5KND - chains A and E of the 8 polymer chains in the assembly; structure by X-ray diffraction, 2.89 A resolution.

[Chain A]
Molecule: V-type sodium ATPase catalytic subunit A
From: Enterococcus hirae ATCC 9790
Notes: EC 3.6.3.15
UniProt: Q08636 (NTPA_ENTHA); numbering as in UniProt (aligned over 1-593)
Amino-acid sequence (600 residues; each row starts with the number of its first residue; numbers below 1 keep their minus sign (Gly-6 is residue -6)):
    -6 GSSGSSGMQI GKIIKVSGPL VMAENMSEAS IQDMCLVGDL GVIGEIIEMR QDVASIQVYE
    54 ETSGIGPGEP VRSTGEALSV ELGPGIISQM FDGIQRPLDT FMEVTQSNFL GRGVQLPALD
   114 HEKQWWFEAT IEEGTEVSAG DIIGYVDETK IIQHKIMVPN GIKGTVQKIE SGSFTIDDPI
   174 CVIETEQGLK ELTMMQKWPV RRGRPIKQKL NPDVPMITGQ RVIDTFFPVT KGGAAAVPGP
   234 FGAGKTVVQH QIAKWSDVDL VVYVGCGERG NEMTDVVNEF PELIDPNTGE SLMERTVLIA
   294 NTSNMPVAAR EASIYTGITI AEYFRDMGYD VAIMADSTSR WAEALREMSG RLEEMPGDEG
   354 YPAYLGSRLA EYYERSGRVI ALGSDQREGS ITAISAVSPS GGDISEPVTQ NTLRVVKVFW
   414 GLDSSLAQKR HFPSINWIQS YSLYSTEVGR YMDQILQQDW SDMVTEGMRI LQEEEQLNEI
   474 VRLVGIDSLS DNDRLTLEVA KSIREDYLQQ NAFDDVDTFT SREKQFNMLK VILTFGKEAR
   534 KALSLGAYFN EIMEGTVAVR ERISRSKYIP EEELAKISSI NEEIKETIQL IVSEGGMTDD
Not modelled in the structure: -6 to 0, 587-593
Construct notes: expression tag (-6 to 0)
Swiss-Prot annotation at these positions:
  - binding site (ATP): Gly232 to Thr239

[Chain E]
Molecule: V-type sodium ATPase subunit B
From: Enterococcus hirae ATCC 9790
UniProt: Q08637 (NTPB_ENTHA); residues 1-458 here = UniProt positions 1-458
Amino-acid sequence (465 residues; row label = number of the first residue in the row; numbers below 1 keep their minus sign (Gly-6 is residue -6)):
    -6 GSSGSSGMIK EYRTIKEVVG PLMAVEKVSG VKYEELIEVR MQNGEIRRGQ VLEVQEDKAM
    54 VQIFEGTSGI NLKNSSVRFL GHPLQLGVSE DMIGRVFDGL GRPKDNGPEI LPEKYLDING
   114 EVINPIARDY PDEFIQTGIS AIDHLNTLVR GQKLPVFSGS GLPHKELAAQ IARQATVLDS
   174 SDDFAVVFAA IGITFEEAEF FMEDFRQTGA IDRSVMFMNL ANDPAIERIA TPRMALTAAE
   234 YLAYEKGMHV LVIMTDMTNY AEALREISAA RREVPGRRGY PGYLYTNLAT LFERAGRIRG
   294 LKGSVTQIPI LTMPEDDKTH PIPDLTGYIT EGQIILTREL YKSGIQPPID VLPSLSRLKD
   354 KGTGAGKTRE DHAATMNQLF AAYAQGKQAK ELAVVLGESA LSDIDKIYAK FAERFENEYV
   414 NQGFYTNRTI TETLDLGWEL LAMLPRTELK RIKDDLLDKY LPEGK
Not modelled in the structure: -6 to 3, 456-458
Construct notes: expression tag (-6 to 0)

[Chain A / chain E interface]
Contacting residue pairs - 49 pairs, chain A then chain E:
  Ser20(A) with Asn64(E), hydrogen bond (backbone-side chain); Lys66(E)
  Glu21(A) with Asn64(E), hydrogen bond (backbone-side chain)
  Ala22(A) with Asn64(E), hydrogen bond (backbone-side chain)
  Ser23(A) with Gln35(E); Gly62(E); Ile63(E); Asn64(E)
  Ile24(A) with Val11(E), hydrophobic; Thr60(E); Gly62(E), hydrogen bond (backbone-backbone); Ile63(E), hydrogen bond (backbone-backbone); Leu65(E), hydrophobic
  Gln25(A) with Ser61(E)
  Glu41(A) with Val11(E); Val12(E)
  Met42(A) with Lys9(E); Glu10(E); Val11(E), hydrogen bond (backbone-backbone); Leu65(E)
  Arg43(A) with Lys9(E); Glu10(E), salt bridge; Val12(E)
  Gln44(A) with Lys9(E), hydrogen bond (backbone-backbone); Glu19(E)
  Arg195(A) with Glu38(E), salt bridge
  Lys202(A) with Phe188(E)
  Leu203(A) with Phe188(E)
  Asn204(A) with Phe188(E); Glu192(E)
  Pro205(A) with Glu189(E)
  Glu346(A) with Arg265(E), hydrogen bond (backbone-side chain)
  Met348(A) with Ala262(E); Arg265(E); Glu266(E)
  Asp351(A) with Arg258(E), salt bridge
  Ala356(A) with Glu259(E); Ala262(E), hydrophobic
  Tyr357(A) with Glu259(E)
  Ser360(A) with Arg221(E), hydrogen bond; Glu259(E), hydrogen bond
  Ala363(A) with Ala214(E)
  Glu367(A) with Thr187(E); Phe188(E), hydrogen bond (side chain-backbone); Asn215(E)
  Arg407(A) with Thr187(E)
  Val408(A) with Thr187(E)
  Lys410(A) with Glu189(E), salt bridge
  Tyr437(A) with Glu189(E), hydrogen bond
Other interface residues (no listed pair), chain A (31 interface residues in all): Ile40, Glu347, Gly350, Glu364
Other interface residues (no listed pair), chain E (29 interface residues in all): Gly13, Asn252, Pro268

[Overview]
31 residues of chain A and 29 residues of chain E are in contact; the contacts include 12 hydrogen bonds and 4
salt bridges. Polar pairs include Arg43(A)-Glu10(E), Arg195(A)-Glu38(E) and Asp351(A)-Arg258(E). From UniProt:
8 ATP-binding residues on chain A.
Chain A is V-type sodium ATPase catalytic subunit A and chain E is V-type sodium ATPase subunit B, both from
Enterococcus hirae ATCC 9790; the structure, Crystal structure of the Pi-bound V1 complex, was determined by
X-ray diffraction, deposited together with 5KNB and 5KNC.
